5L88 - chains H and L; structure by X-ray diffraction, 1.88 A resolution.

== Chain H ==
Name: Anti-afamin antibody N14, Fab fragment, heavy chain
From: Mus musculus
Notes: antibody fragment or engineered binder
Chain sequence (220 residues; each row starts with the number of its first residue; a row labelled like 82A-82C holds insertion residues (82A, then the next letters in order)):
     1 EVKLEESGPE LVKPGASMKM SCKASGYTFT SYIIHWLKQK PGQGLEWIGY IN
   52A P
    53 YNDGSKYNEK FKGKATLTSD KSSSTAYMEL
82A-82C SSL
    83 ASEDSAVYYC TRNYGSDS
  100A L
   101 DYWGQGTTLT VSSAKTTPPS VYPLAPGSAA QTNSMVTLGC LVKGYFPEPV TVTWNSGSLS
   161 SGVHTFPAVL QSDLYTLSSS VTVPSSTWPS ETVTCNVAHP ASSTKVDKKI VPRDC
Not modelled in the structure: 130-131, 215
Disulfides: Cys22-Cys92, Cys140-Cys195
Ion coordination: K+: Asp55, Ser71, Asp207
Residues lining bound ligands: PE8 (3,6,9,12,15,18,21-heptaoxatricosane-1,23-diol): Lys38, Glu61, Lys62, Phe63, Lys64, Gly65, Lys66, Ser82A, Ser82B, Ala83, Glu85, Asp86
Reported in the primary citation:
  - K+ coordination: Asp55, Ser71, Asp207

== Chain L ==
Name: Anti-afamin antibody N14, Fab fragment, light chain
From: Mus musculus
Notes: antibody fragment or engineered binder
Chain sequence (215 residues; row label = number of the first residue in the row):
     1 DIVLTQTPAI MSASLGERVT MTCTANS
   27A S
    28 VSSNYFHWYQ QKPGSSPKLW IYSTSNLASG VPTRFSGSGS GTSYSLTLSS MEAEDAATYY
    88 CHQYHRSPPT FGSGTKLKMK RADAAPTVSI FPPSSEQLTS GGASVVCFLN NFYPKDINVK
   148 WKIDGSERQN GVLNSWTDQD SKDSTYSMSS TLTLTKDEYE RHNSYTCEAT HKTSTSPIVK
   208 SFNRNEC
Disulfides: Cys23-Cys88, Cys134-Cys194
Covalent attachments: glycan linked to Asn26

== Chain H / chain L interface ==
Contacting residue pairs (87; chain H residue first):
  His35(H) - Tyr91(L)
  Leu37(H) - Phe98(L)  hydrophobic
  Gln39(H) - Gln38(L)  hydrogen bond
  Gln39(H) - Tyr87(L)  hydrogen bond
  Gln43(H) - Tyr87(L)
  Gly44(H) - Tyr87(L)
  Leu45(H) - Phe98(L)
  Trp47(H) - Tyr91(L)
  Trp47(H) - Ser94(L)
  Trp47(H) - Pro95(L)  hydrophobic
  Trp47(H) - Pro96(L)
  Tyr50(H) - Tyr91(L)
  Lys58(H) - Ser94(L)
  Tyr91(H) - Gln38(L)  hydrogen bond
  Tyr91(H) - Ser42(L)
  Tyr91(H) - Ser43(L)
  Tyr91(H) - Pro44(L)
  Ser98(H) - Asn31(L)  hydrogen bond
  Ser98(H) - Tyr32(L)
  Ser98(H) - His34(L)  hydrogen bond (backbone-side chain)
  Ser98(H) - Ser50(L)  hydrogen bond
  Asp99(H) - Tyr32(L)
  Asp99(H) - His34(L)
  Asp99(H) - His89(L)
  Asp99(H) - Tyr91(L)
  Ser100(H) - His34(L)
  Ser100(H) - Tyr36(L)
  Ser100(H) - Leu46(L)
  Leu100A(H) - Tyr36(L)  hydrogen bond (backbone-side chain)
  Leu100A(H) - Leu46(L)
  Leu100A(H) - Phe98(L)  hydrophobic
  Trp103(H) - Tyr36(L)  hydrophobic
  Trp103(H) - Pro44(L)
  Gly104(H) - Ser43(L)  hydrogen bond (backbone-side chain)
  Gln105(H) - Ser43(L)
  Tyr122(H) - Ser121(L)
  Tyr122(H) - Glu123(L)
  Tyr122(H) - Gln124(L)
  Tyr122(H) - Ser127(L)
  Pro123(H) - Ser121(L)
  Leu124(H) - Phe118(L)
  Leu124(H) - Val133(L)  hydrophobic
  Leu124(H) - Phe135(L)  hydrophobic
  Ala125(H) - Phe118(L)
  Ala125(H) - Pro119(L)
  Pro126(H) - Phe118(L)
  Ser128(H) - Glu213(L)
  Ser128(H) - Cys214(L)
  Ala129(H) - Glu213(L)
  Thr137(H) - Ser116(L)
  Thr137(H) - Phe118(L)
  Leu141(H) - Ser131(L)
  Leu141(H) - Val133(L)  hydrophobic
  Lys143(H) - Gln124(L)
  Lys143(H) - Ser131(L)
  Ser160(H) - Lys169(L)  hydrogen bond
  Ser161(H) - Asn138(L)  hydrogen bond (backbone-side chain)
  Ser161(H) - Asp167(L)  hydrogen bond
  Ser161(H) - Lys169(L)  hydrogen bond
  Ser161(H) - Asp170(L)  hydrogen bond (side chain-backbone)
  His164(H) - Asn137(L)
  His164(H) - Asn138(L)  hydrogen bond
  His164(H) - Asp167(L)
  His164(H) - Ser174(L)  hydrogen bond
  Thr165(H) - Thr164(L)
  Phe166(H) - Phe135(L)  hydrophobic
  Phe166(H) - Asn137(L)
  Phe166(H) - Ser162(L)
  Phe166(H) - Thr164(L)
  Phe166(H) - Ser174(L)
  Phe166(H) - Met175(L)
  Phe166(H) - Ser176(L)
  Pro167(H) - Ser162(L)  hydrogen bond (backbone-side chain)
  Pro167(H) - Trp163(L)
  Val169(H) - Asn161(L)
  Val169(H) - Ser162(L)
  Gln171(H) - Leu160(L)
  Thr176(H) - Leu160(L)
  Ser178(H) - Phe135(L)
  Ser178(H) - Ser176(L)  hydrogen bond
  Ser179(H) - Phe135(L)
  Ser180(H) - Phe135(L)
  Ser180(H) - Asn137(L)  hydrogen bond
  Lys208(H) - Glu123(L)  salt bridge
  Arg213(H) - Pro119(L)
  Arg213(H) - Pro120(L)  hydrogen bond (side chain-backbone)
  Arg213(H) - Cys214(L)  hydrogen bond
Also at the interface, not in a pair above, chain H (50 interface residues in all): Asn60, Asn95, Asp101, Gly106, Val121, Gly127, Leu138, Gly139, Thr182
Also at the interface, not in a pair above, chain L (48 interface residues in all): Tyr49, Gly99, Thr178, Thr180, Phe209

== Overview ==
Chain H and chain L form an interface of 50 and 48 residues respectively, with 20 hydrogen bonds and 1 salt
bridge. Among the polar pairs are Lys208(H)-Glu123(L), Gln39(H)-Gln38(L) and Gln39(H)-Tyr87(L). Chain H binds
compound PE8. Asp55(H), Ser71(H) and Asp207(H) coordinate K+. The paper reports K+ coordination by Asp55(H),
Ser71(H) and Asp207(H).
Here chain H is Anti-afamin antibody N14, Fab fragment, heavy chain and chain L is Anti-afamin antibody N14,
Fab fragment, light chain, both from Mus musculus. Entry 5L88 (AFAMIN ANTIBODY FRAGMENT, N14 FAB, L1-
GLYCOSILATED, CRYSTAL FORM I, non-parsimonious model) was determined by X-ray diffraction (same publication as
5L9D, 5LGH and 5L7X).
